Entry 8DPI (electron microscopy, 3.40 A resolution); this record covers chains A and B of the 5 polymer chains in the assembly.

== Chain A ==
Name: 5-hydroxytryptamine receptor 2C
Organism: Homo sapiens
UniProt: P28335 (5HT2C_HUMAN); numbering as in UniProt (aligned over 1-458)
Chain sequence (458 residues; row label = number of the first residue in the row):
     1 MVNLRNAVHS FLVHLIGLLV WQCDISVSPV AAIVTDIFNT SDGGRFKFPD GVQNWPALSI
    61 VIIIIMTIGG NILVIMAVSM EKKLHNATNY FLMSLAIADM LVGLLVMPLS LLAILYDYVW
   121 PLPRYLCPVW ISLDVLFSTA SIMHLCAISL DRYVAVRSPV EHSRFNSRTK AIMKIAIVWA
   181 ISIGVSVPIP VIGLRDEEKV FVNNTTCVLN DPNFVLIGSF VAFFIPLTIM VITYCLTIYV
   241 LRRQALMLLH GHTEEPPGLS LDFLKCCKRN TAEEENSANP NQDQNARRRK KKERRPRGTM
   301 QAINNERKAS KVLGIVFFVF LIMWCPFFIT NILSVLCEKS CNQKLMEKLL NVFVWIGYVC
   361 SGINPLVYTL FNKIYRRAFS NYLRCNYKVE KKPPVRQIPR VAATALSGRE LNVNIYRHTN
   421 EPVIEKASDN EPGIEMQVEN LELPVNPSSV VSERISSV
Disordered / not traced: 1-58, 121-125, 204-205, 248-299, 339-340, 384-458
Disulfide bonds: Cys-127/Cys-207
Differences from the reference sequence: variant Cys-23 (Ser in P28335), Val-156 (Ile in P28335), Ser-158 (Asn in P28335), Val-160 (Ile in P28335)
Ligand contacts: Lorcaserin (T4U; (1R)-8-chloro-1-methyl-2,3,4,5-tetrahydro-1H-3-benzazepine): Asp-134, Val-135, Ser-138, Gly-218, Ser-219, Ala-222, Phe-327, Phe-328, Val-354, Tyr-358
Swiss-Prot annotation at these positions:
  - motif: Asp-151 to Tyr-153 (DRY motif), Asn-364 to Tyr-368 (NPxxY motif), Ser-456 to Val-458 (PDZ-binding)
  - binding site (ergotamine): Thr-139, Leu-209
  - glycosylation (N-linked (GlcNAc...) asparagine): Asn-39, Asn-204
From the paper describing this entry:
  - binding site for Lorcaserin: Asp-134, Phe-328
  - mutagenesis - D134A, F328A: abolished signaling in response to Lorcaserin
  - mutagenesis - W130A, A222S (96% versus 32%), F328A: decreased signaling in response to Lorcaserin
  - mutagenesis - W130A: decreased signaling in response to 5HT
  - mutagenesis - D134A: abolished signaling in response to 5HT
  - specificity-determining residues: Ala-222
  - mutagenesis - E161A: decreased signaling (basal activity)
  - mutagenesis - R157A: increased signaling (constitutive activity)
  - mutagenesis - R157A/E161A: decreased signaling (constitutive activity)

== Chain B ==
Name: G-alpha subunit q (Gi2-mini-Gq chimera)
Organism: Homo sapiens
Chain sequence (246 residues; each row starts with the number of its first residue):
     1 MGSTVSAEDK AAAERSKMID KNLREDGEKA RRTLRLLLLG ADNSGKSTIV KQMRILHGGS
    61 GGSGGTSGIF ETKFQVDKVN FHMFDVGGQR DERRKWIQCF NDVTAIIFVV DSSDYNRLQE
   121 ALNDFKSIWN NRWLRTISVI LFLNKQDLLA EKVLAGKSKI EDYFPEFARY TTPEDATPEP
   181 GEDPRVTRAK YFIRKEFVDI STASGDGRHI CYPHFTCAVD TENARRIFND CKDIILQMNL
   241 REYNLV
Disordered / not traced: 1-4, 52-67, 88-92

== Interface between chain A and chain B ==
Pairs across the interface (30; chain A residue first):
  Thr-88(A) / Tyr-243(B)
  Asp-151(A) / Tyr-243(B)  hydrogen bond
  Arg-152(A) / Tyr-243(B)
  Arg-152(A) / Leu-245(B)
  Ala-155(A) / Asn-239(B)  hydrogen bond (backbone-side chain)
  Ala-155(A) / Tyr-243(B)
  Val-156(A) / Leu-236(B)  hydrophobic
  Val-156(A) / Leu-240(B)  hydrophobic
  Pro-159(A) / Lys-232(B)
  Pro-159(A) / Ile-235(B)
  Pro-159(A) / Asn-239(B)  hydrogen bond (backbone-side chain)
  Val-160(A) / Ile-235(B)  hydrophobic
  His-162(A) / Tyr-243(B)  hydrogen bond
  Arg-164(A) / Arg-32(B)  hydrogen bond (side chain-backbone)
  Gln-244(A) / Leu-236(B)
  Gln-301(A) / Gly-207(B)
  Gln-301(A) / His-209(B)
  Ala-302(A) / Ile-210(B)
  Ala-302(A) / Gln-237(B)  hydrogen bond (backbone-side chain)
  Asn-305(A) / Gln-237(B)  hydrogen bond
  Asn-305(A) / Val-246(B)
  Lys-308(A) / Leu-245(B)
  Lys-308(A) / Val-246(B)  hydrogen bond (side chain-backbone)
  Val-312(A) / Leu-245(B)  hydrophobic
  Tyr-368(A) / Asn-244(B)
  Phe-371(A) / Asn-244(B)
  Phe-371(A) / Val-246(B)
  Asn-372(A) / Arg-241(B)
  Asn-372(A) / Asn-244(B)  hydrogen bond
  Tyr-375(A) / Asn-244(B)
Other interface residues (no listed pair), chain A (25 interface residues in all): Leu-92, Arg-157, Ser-163, Glu-306, Ala-309, Leu-313
Other interface residues (no listed pair), chain B (19 interface residues in all): Val-79, Asp-206, Asp-233, Glu-242

== In short ==
25 residues of chain A face 19 of chain B across their interface, with 9 hydrogen bonds. Polar contacts
include Asp-151(A)/Tyr-243(B), Ala-155(A)/Asn-239(B) and Pro-159(A)/Asn-239(B). From the paper: a binding site
for Lorcaserin at Asp-134(A) and Phe-328(A); W130A, A222S and F328A of chain A reduce signaling in response to
Lorcaserin; 7 substitutions were tested in all.
Here chain A is 5-hydroxytryptamine receptor 2C and chain B is G-alpha subunit q (Gi2-mini-Gq chimera), both
from Homo sapiens. Entry 8DPI (Cryo-EM structure of the 5HT2C receptor (VSV isoform) bound to lorcaserin) was
determined by electron microscopy together with 8DPF, 8DPG and 8DPH from the same study.
